4NO6 - chains J and X of the 28 polymer chains in the assembly; structure by X-ray diffraction, 3.00 A resolution.

Chain J (and X):
Name: Proteasome subunit beta type-4
From: Saccharomyces cerevisiae S288c
Notes: EC 3.4.25.1; chain X of this document is another copy of the same molecule, construct and numbering; everything in this record applies to it too
UniProtKB: P22141 (PSB4_YEAST); residue numbers follow UniProt; this construct covers 1-198
Chain sequence (198 residues; numbered 1 to 198; the number before each row is that of its first residue):
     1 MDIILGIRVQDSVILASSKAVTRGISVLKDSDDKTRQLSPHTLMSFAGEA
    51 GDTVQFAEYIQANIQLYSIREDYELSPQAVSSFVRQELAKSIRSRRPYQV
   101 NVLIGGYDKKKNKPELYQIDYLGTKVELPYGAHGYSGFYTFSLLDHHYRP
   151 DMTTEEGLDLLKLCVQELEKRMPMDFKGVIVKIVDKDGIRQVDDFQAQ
Not modelled in the structure: 196-198
Swiss-Prot annotation at these positions:
  - modified residue: Met-1 (N-acetylmethionine), Ser-76 (Phosphoserine)

Chain J / chain X interface:
Contacting residue pairs (41):
  Thr-22(J) / Pro-173(X)
  Gly-24(J) / Pro-173(X)
  Ile-25(J) / Tyr-135(X)  hydrophobic
  Ile-25(J) / Phe-138(X)  hydrophobic
  Ile-25(J) / Tyr-139(X)  hydrogen bond (backbone-side chain)
  Ile-25(J) / Arg-171(X)
  Ile-25(J) / Pro-173(X)
  Ser-26(J) / Tyr-139(X)  hydrogen bond
  Ser-26(J) / Arg-171(X)
  Val-27(J) / Lys-170(X)
  Val-27(J) / Arg-171(X)  hydrogen bond (backbone-backbone)
  Val-27(J) / Met-172(X)
  Val-27(J) / Pro-173(X)  hydrophobic
  Asp-30(J) / Lys-170(X)  salt bridge
  Tyr-135(J) / Ile-25(X)  hydrophobic
  Phe-138(J) / Ile-25(X)  hydrophobic
  Tyr-139(J) / Ile-25(X)  hydrogen bond (side chain-backbone)
  Tyr-139(J) / Ser-26(X)  hydrogen bond
  Glu-169(J) / Asp-175(X)
  Glu-169(J) / Lys-177(X)  hydrogen bond (backbone-side chain)
  Lys-170(J) / Val-27(X)
  Lys-170(J) / Asp-30(X)  salt bridge
  Lys-170(J) / Lys-177(X)  hydrogen bond (backbone-side chain)
  Arg-171(J) / Ile-25(X)
  Arg-171(J) / Ser-26(X)
  Arg-171(J) / Val-27(X)  hydrogen bond (backbone-backbone)
  Met-172(J) / Val-27(X)
  Pro-173(J) / Thr-22(X)
  Pro-173(J) / Gly-24(X)
  Pro-173(J) / Ile-25(X)
  Pro-173(J) / Met-174(X)
  Pro-173(J) / Asp-175(X)  hydrogen bond (backbone-backbone)
  Met-174(J) / Pro-173(X)
  Met-174(J) / Met-174(X)  hydrophobic
  Met-174(J) / Asp-175(X)
  Asp-175(J) / Glu-169(X)
  Asp-175(J) / Pro-173(X)  hydrogen bond (backbone-backbone)
  Asp-175(J) / Met-174(X)
  Asp-175(J) / Asp-175(X)
  Lys-177(J) / Glu-169(X)  hydrogen bond (side chain-backbone)
  Lys-177(J) / Lys-170(X)  hydrogen bond (side chain-backbone)
Also at the interface, not in a pair above, chain J (18 interface residues in all): Leu-28
Also at the interface, not in a pair above, chain X (18 interface residues in all): Leu-28

Overview:
Chain J and chain X each contribute 18 residues to their interface, with 12 hydrogen bonds and 2 salt bridges.
Polar pairs include Asp-30(J)/Lys-170(X), Ile-25(J)/Tyr-139(X) and Ser-26(J)/Tyr-139(X).
Both chains are Proteasome subunit beta type-4 (Saccharomyces cerevisiae S288c). Entry 4NO6 (yCP in complex
with Z-Leu-Leu-Leu-vinylsulfone) was determined by X-ray diffraction (same publication as 4NNN, 4NNW, 4NO1,
4NO8 and 4NO9).
